PDB entry 2IO9 | X-ray diffraction, 2.20 A resolution | chains A and B

# Chain A (and B)
Name: Bifunctional glutathionylspermidine synthetase/amidase
From: Escherichia coli
Notes: EC 6.3.1.8, 3.5.1.78; chain B of this document is another copy of the same molecule, construct and numbering; everything in this record applies to it too
Reference sequence: P0AES0 (GSP_ECOLI); residue numbers follow UniProt; this construct covers 1-619
Sequence (619 residues; row label = number of the first residue in the row):
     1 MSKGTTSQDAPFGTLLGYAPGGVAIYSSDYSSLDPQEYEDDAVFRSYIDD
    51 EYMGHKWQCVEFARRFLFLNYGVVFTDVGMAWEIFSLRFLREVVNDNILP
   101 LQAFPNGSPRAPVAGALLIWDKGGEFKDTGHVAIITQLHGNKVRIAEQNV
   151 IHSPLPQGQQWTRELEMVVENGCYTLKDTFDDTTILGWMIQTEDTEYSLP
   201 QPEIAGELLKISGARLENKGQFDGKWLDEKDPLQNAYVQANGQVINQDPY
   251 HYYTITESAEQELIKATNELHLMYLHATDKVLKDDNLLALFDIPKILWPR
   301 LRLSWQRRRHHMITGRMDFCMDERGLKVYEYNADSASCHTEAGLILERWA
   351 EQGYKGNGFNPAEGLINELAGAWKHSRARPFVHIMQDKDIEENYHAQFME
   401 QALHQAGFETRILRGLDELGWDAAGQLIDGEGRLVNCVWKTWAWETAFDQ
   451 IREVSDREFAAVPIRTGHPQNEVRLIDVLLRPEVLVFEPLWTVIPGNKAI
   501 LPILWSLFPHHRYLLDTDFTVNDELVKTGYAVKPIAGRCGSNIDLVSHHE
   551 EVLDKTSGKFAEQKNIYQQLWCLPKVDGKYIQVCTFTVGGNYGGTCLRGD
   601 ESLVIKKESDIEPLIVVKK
Disordered / not traced: 1-9, 33-40, 619 (chain B: 1-9, 35-40, 619)
Glycans and other covalent adducts: glutathione (GSH) linked to Cys338, Lys607
Ion coordination: Mg2+ site 1: Asp318, Glu330 (together with ADP); Mg2+ site 2: Glu330, Asn332 (together with ADP)
Ligand contacts:
  - ADP (adenosine-5'-diphosphate): Asp318, Tyr329, Glu330, Asn332, Lys498, Leu515, Ala531, Lys533, Gly537, Arg538, Cys539, Gly540, Ser541, Ile543, Leu545, Gln568, Gln569, Leu570, Trp571, Cys572, Leu573, Gln582, Leu603, Val604, Ile605
  - glutathione (GSH): Arg316, Asn332, Ser335, Ala336, Ser337, Glu341, Glu391, Tyr394, Arg538, Cys539, Arg598, Lys606, Glu608, Ile611
Curated features (UniProtKB/Swiss-Prot):
  - region: Glu196 to Ala205 (Linker)
  - active site: Cys59 (S-(gamma-glutamyl-cysteinyl-glycyl)-cysteine intermediate)
  - binding site (glutathionylspermidine): Gln58, Arg64, Val78 to Ala81, Asn149
  - binding site (ATP): Arg316 to Asp318, Lys498, Lys533, Cys539, Gly540, Gln568 to Trp571, Gln582, Leu603 to Ile605
  - binding site (glutathione): Arg316, Ser335, Glu392, Thr446
  - binding site (Mg(2+)): Asp318, Glu330, Asn332
  - binding site (spermidine): Glu391, Asp610
  - site: His131 (Increases nucleophilicity of active site Cys), Arg316 (Transition state stabilizer)
  - modified residue: Cys59 (Cysteine sulfenic acid (-SOH))
  - mutagenesis: Cys59 (C59A: Loss of amidase activity), Cys173 (C173A: No effect on amidase activity), Arg316 (R316E: Loss of synthetase activity), Ser335 (S335A: 3.6-fold decrease in GSH affinity, 1.6-fold decrease in spermidine activity, and 1.3-fold decrease in synthetase activity), Ser337 (S337A: No effect on GSH and spermidine affinity, but 2-fold decrease in synthetase activity), Cys338 (C338A: 10-fold decrease in GSH affinity, 5-fold decrease in spermidine activity, but no effect on synthetase activity), Glu391 (E391A: 2-fold decrease in GSH affinity, 60-fold decrease in spermidine activity, and 10-fold decrease in synthetase activity), Glu392 (E392A: 33-fold decrease in GSH affinity, 13-fold decrease in spermidine activity, and 6-fold decrease in synthetase activity), Thr441 (T441A: 3-fold decrease in GSH affinity, 21-fold decrease in spermidine activity, and 17-fold decrease in synthetase activity), Arg538 (R538A: 6-fold decrease in GSH affinity, 2.4-fold decrease in spermidine activity, and 4-fold decrease in synthetase activity), Arg598 (R598A: 10-fold increase in GSH affinity, 9-fold decrease in spermidine activity, and 15-fold decrease in synthetase activity)
What the authors report for this chain:
  - catalytic residues: Cys59, His131, Arg316, Glu330, Ser337, Glu391 (proposed by the authors, not directly observed)
  - self-association interface (contacts with another copy of this molecule); pairs are residue here / residue on that copy: Leu15-Ala424 (hydrophobic contact), Tyr18-Arg481 (hydrogen bond), Pro20-Ala461 (hydrophobic contact), Ala114-Ala460 (hydrophobic contact), Gln160-Thr466 (hydrogen bond), Leu303-Val94 (hydrophobic contact), Arg307-Asp49 (salt bridge)
  - binding site for ADP: Tyr329, Lys498, Leu515, Ala531, Lys533, Gly540, Gln569, Leu570, Trp571, Gln582, Leu603, Val604, Ile605
  - Mg2+ coordination: Asp318, Glu330, Asn332
  - binding site for glutathione: Arg316, Ser335, Ser337, Cys338, Arg538, Arg598, Lys607
  - mutagenesis - S335A, C338A (10-fold), E392A, R538A: decreased binding to glutathione
  - mutagenesis - C338A: decreased binding to spermidine
  - mutagenesis - C338A, K607A: unchanged catalytic activity
  - mutagenesis - R316E: abolished catalytic activity
  - mutagenesis - S337A, E391A, E392A, T441A, R538A, R598A: decreased catalytic activity
  - mutagenesis - S337A: unchanged binding to glutathione

# How chain A and chain B interact
Pairs across the interface (67):
  Leu15(A) - Ala424(B)  hydrophobic
  Leu15(A) - Gln426(B)
  Gly17(A) - Ala424(B)
  Tyr18(A) - Ala424(B)
  Tyr18(A) - Gly425(B)
  Tyr18(A) - Gln426(B)
  Tyr18(A) - Thr466(B)
  Tyr18(A) - Arg481(B)  hydrogen bond
  Pro20(A) - Ala461(B)
  Gly21(A) - Arg300(B)
  Gly21(A) - Ala461(B)
  Gly21(A) - Val462(B)
  Gly21(A) - Ile464(B)
  Gly21(A) - Pro482(B)
  Gly22(A) - Ile464(B)
  Gly22(A) - Pro482(B)
  Asp49(A) - Arg307(B)  salt bridge
  Phe68(A) - Leu303(B)
  Phe68(A) - Arg307(B)
  Leu69(A) - Arg300(B)
  Asn70(A) - Pro299(B)
  Asn70(A) - Ala461(B)
  Tyr71(A) - Pro299(B)
  Tyr71(A) - Ala460(B)  hydrogen bond (side chain-backbone)
  Gly72(A) - Leu303(B)
  Val93(A) - Gln306(B)
  Val94(A) - Arg302(B)
  Val94(A) - Leu303(B)  hydrophobic
  Val94(A) - Gln306(B)
  Ala114(A) - Glu458(B)
  Ala114(A) - Ala460(B)  hydrophobic
  Gly115(A) - Ala460(B)
  Gln157(A) - Ala423(B)
  Gln160(A) - Ile464(B)  hydrogen bond (side chain-backbone)
  Gln160(A) - Thr466(B)  hydrogen bond
  Pro299(A) - Asn70(B)
  Pro299(A) - Tyr71(B)
  Arg300(A) - Leu69(B)  hydrogen bond (side chain-backbone)
  Arg302(A) - Val94(B)
  Leu303(A) - Phe68(B)
  Leu303(A) - Val94(B)  hydrophobic
  Gln306(A) - Val94(B)
  Arg307(A) - Asp49(B)  salt bridge
  Ala423(A) - Gln157(B)
  Ala424(A) - Leu15(B)  hydrophobic
  Ala424(A) - Gly17(B)
  Ala424(A) - Tyr18(B)
  Gly425(A) - Tyr18(B)
  Gln426(A) - Leu15(B)
  Gln426(A) - Tyr18(B)
  Glu458(A) - Ala114(B)
  Ala460(A) - Tyr71(B)  hydrogen bond (backbone-side chain)
  Ala460(A) - Ala114(B)  hydrophobic
  Ala460(A) - Gly115(B)
  Ala461(A) - Pro20(B)
  Ala461(A) - Gly21(B)
  Ala461(A) - Asn70(B)
  Val462(A) - Gly21(B)
  Ile464(A) - Gly21(B)
  Ile464(A) - Gly22(B)
  Ile464(A) - Gln160(B)  hydrogen bond (backbone-side chain)
  Thr466(A) - Tyr18(B)
  Thr466(A) - Gln160(B)  hydrogen bond
  Arg481(A) - Tyr18(B)  hydrogen bond
  Pro482(A) - Gly21(B)
  Pro482(A) - Gly22(B)
  Glu483(A) - Gly22(B)
Other interface residues (no listed pair), chain A (44 interface residues in all): Ile48, Phe66, Thr136, Gly158, Arg465, Gly467, Leu480
Other interface residues (no listed pair), chain B (42 interface residues in all): Ile48, Gly72, Val93, Thr136, Gly158, Arg465, Gly467, Leu480

# Summary
Chain A and chain B form an interface of 44 and 42 residues respectively; the contacts include 9 hydrogen
bonds and 2 salt bridges. Among the polar pairs are Asp49(A)-Arg307(B), Tyr18(A)-Arg481(B) and
Tyr71(A)-Ala460(B). The paper reports catalytic residues Cys59(A), His131(A) and Arg316(A) among others;
S337A, E391A and E392A of chain A, among others, reduce catalytic activity; 10 substitutions were tested in
all.
Both chains are Bifunctional glutathionylspermidine synthetase/amidase (Escherichia coli). Entry 2IO9 (E. coli
Bifunctional glutathionylspermidine synthetase/amidase Incomplex with Mg2+ ,GSH and ADP) was determined by
X-ray diffraction (same publication as 2IO7, 2IO8 and 2IOA).
